7TK3 - chains G and I of the 27 polymer chains in the assembly; structure by electron microscopy, 6.30 A resolution (low resolution: residue-level contacts below are approximate; hydrogen-bond / salt-bridge calls are withheld).

== Chain G ==
Name: ATP synthase subunit gamma
Organism: Saccharomyces cerevisiae
UniProtKB: P38077 (ATPG_YEAST); residues 1-278 here correspond to UniProt positions 34-311 (UniProt number = residue number + 33)
Amino-acid sequence (278 residues; each row starts with the number of its first residue):
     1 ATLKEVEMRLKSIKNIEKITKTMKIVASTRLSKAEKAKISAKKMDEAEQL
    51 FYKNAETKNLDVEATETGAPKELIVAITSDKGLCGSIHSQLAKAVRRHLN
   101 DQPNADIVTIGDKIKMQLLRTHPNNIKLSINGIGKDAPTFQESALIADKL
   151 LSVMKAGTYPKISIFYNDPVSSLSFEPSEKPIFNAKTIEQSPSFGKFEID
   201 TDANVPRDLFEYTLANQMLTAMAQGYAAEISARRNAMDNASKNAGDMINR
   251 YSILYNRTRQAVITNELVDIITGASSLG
Disordered / not traced: 60-70, 277-278

== Chain I ==
Name: ATP synthase subunit epsilon
Organism: Saccharomyces cerevisiae
UniProtKB: P21306 (ATP5E_YEAST); residues 1-61 here correspond to UniProt positions 2-62 (UniProt number = residue number + 1)
Amino-acid sequence (61 residues; numbered 1 to 61; the number before each row is that of its first residue):
     1 SAWRKAGISYAAYLNVAAQAIRSSLKTELQTASVLNRSQTDAFYTQYKNG
    51 TAASEPTPITK
Disordered / not traced: 1-7, 24-26, 50-52
UniProt features mapped onto this chain:
  - modified residue: Thr51 (Phosphothreonine)

== Chain G / chain I interface ==
Contacting residue pairs - 18 pairs, chain G then chain I:
  Pro123(G) - Asn49(I)
  Asn124(G) - Asn49(I)
  Asn125(G) - Asn49(I)
  Ile126(G) - Tyr47(I)
  Ile126(G) - Lys48(I)
  Ile126(G) - Asn49(I)
  Ile126(G) - Ala53(I)
  Lys127(G) - Gln46(I)
  Lys127(G) - Tyr47(I)
  Leu128(G) - Thr45(I)
  Ser129(G) - Tyr44(I)
  Ser129(G) - Thr45(I)
  Ile130(G) - Tyr44(I)
  Asn131(G) - Ala42(I)
  Asn131(G) - Phe43(I)
  Asn131(G) - Tyr44(I)
  Gly132(G) - Ala42(I)
  Gln141(G) - Arg37(I)
Interface residues without a listed pair, chain G (12 interface residues in all): Phe140

== In short ==
Chain G and chain I form an interface of 12 and 10 residues respectively.
Chain G is ATP synthase subunit gamma and chain I is ATP synthase subunit epsilon, both from Saccharomyces
cerevisiae; the structure, Yeast ATP synthase State 1binding(b) with 10 mM ATP backbone model, was determined
by electron microscopy, deposited together with 7TJS, 7TJT, 7TJU, 7TJV, 7TJW, 7TJX and 30 further entries.
